9GMT - chains B and E of the 4 polymer chains in the assembly; structure by electron microscopy, 1.93 A resolution.

== Chain B ==
Molecule: Polyribonucleotide nucleotidyltransferase
From: Mycobacterium tuberculosis
Notes: EC 2.7.7.8
UniProt: P9WI57 (PNP_MYCTU); numbering as in UniProt (aligned over 4-596)
Amino-acid sequence (593 residues; row label = number of the first residue in the row):
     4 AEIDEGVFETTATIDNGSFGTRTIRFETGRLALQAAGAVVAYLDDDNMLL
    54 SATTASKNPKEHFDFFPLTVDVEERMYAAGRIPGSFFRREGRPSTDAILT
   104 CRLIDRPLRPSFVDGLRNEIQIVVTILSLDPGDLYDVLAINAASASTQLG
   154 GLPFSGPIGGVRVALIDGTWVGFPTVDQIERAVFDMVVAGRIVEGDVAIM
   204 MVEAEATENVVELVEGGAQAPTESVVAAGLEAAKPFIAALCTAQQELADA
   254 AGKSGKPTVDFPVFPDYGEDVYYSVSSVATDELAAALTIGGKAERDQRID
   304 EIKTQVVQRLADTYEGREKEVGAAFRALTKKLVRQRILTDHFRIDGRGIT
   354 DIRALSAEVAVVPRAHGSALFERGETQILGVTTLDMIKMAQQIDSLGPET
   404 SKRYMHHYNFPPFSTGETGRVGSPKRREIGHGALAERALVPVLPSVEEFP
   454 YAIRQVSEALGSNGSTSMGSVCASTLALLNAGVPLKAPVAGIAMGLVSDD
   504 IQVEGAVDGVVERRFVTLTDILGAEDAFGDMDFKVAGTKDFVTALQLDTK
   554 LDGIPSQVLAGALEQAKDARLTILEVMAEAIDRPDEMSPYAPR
Disordered / not traced: 589-596
Differences from the reference sequence: engineered mutation Phe328 (Leu in P9WI57)
Curated features (UniProtKB/Swiss-Prot):
  - binding site (Mg(2+)): Asp529, Asp535
Small-molecule neighbours: A1IM2 (1-[[4-[4-[[2-phenyl-5-(trifluoromethyl)-1,3-oxazol-4-yl]carbonylamino]phenyl]phenyl]carbonylamino]cyclopentane-1-carboxylic acid): Lys306, Arg329, Tyr411, Phe413, His434, Ser465, Asn466, Gly467, Ser468, Thr469, Ser470, Gly526, Ala527, Phe531

== Chain E ==
Molecule: 15-nt RNA strand
Sequence (15 nucleotides; each row starts with the number of its first residue):
     1 AAAAAAAAAAAAAAA

== Chain B / chain E interface ==
Contacting residue pairs - 16 pairs, chain B then chain E:
  Phe68(B) - A11(E)  base contact
  Phe68(B) - A12(E)  stacking on the base
  Leu71(B) - A11(E)  hydrogen bond to the sugar
  Arg105(B) - A12(E)  salt bridge to the phosphate
  Arg105(B) - A13(E)  salt bridge to the phosphate
  Arg112(B) - A11(E)  sugar contact
  Arg112(B) - A12(E)  hydrogen bond to the sugar
  Thr418(B) - A14(E)  sugar contact
  Glu420(B) - A14(E)  hydrogen bond to the sugar
  Glu420(B) - A15(E)  sugar contact
  Arg423(B) - A1(E)  salt bridge to the phosphate
  Arg429(B) - A11(E)  sugar contact
  Arg429(B) - A12(E)  phosphate contact
  Arg430(B) - A13(E)  base contact
  Arg430(B) - A14(E)  salt bridge to the phosphate
  Arg430(B) - A15(E)  salt bridge to the phosphate
Also at the interface, not in a pair above, chain B (12 interface residues in all): Phe66, Thr72, Asp108

== Overview ==
12 residues of chain B and 6 residues of chain E are in contact; the contacts include 3 hydrogen bonds, 5 salt
bridges and 1 aromatic stacking contact. Polar contacts include Leu71(B)-A11(E), Arg112(B)-A12(E) and
Glu420(B)-A14(E). Ligands of chain B: compound A1IM2.
Here chain B is Polyribonucleotide nucleotidyltransferase (Mycobacterium tuberculosis) and chain E is a 15-nt
RNA strand. Entry 9GMT (Mtb PNPase Rv2783c Mutant L328F) was determined by electron microscopy, deposited
together with 9GMS.
